1LOG - chains A and D of the 4 polymer chains in the assembly; structure by X-ray diffraction, 2.10 A resolution.

Chain A:
Protein: Legume isolectin I (alpha chain)
Source organism: Lathyrus ochrus
UniProt: P04122 (LECB_LATOC); numbering as in UniProt (aligned over 1-181)
Chain sequence (181 residues; numbered 1 to 181; the number before each row is that of its first residue):
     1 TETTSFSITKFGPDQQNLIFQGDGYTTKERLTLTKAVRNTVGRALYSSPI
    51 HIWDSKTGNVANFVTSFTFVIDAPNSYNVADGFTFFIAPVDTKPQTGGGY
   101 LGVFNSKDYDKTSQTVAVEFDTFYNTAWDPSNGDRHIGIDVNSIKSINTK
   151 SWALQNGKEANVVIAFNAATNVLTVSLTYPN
Disordered / not traced: 181
Construct notes: conflict A153 (Lys in P04122)
UniProt features mapped onto this chain:
  - binding site (Mn(2+)): E119, D121, D129, H136
  - binding site (Ca(2+)): D121, F123, N125, D129
  - natural variant: Q16 (Q16P: In beta-2), S66 (S66A: In beta-2), A168 (A168G: In beta-2)
Ion coordination: Mn2+: E119, D121, D129, H136; Ca2+: D121, F123, N125, D129

Chain D:
Protein: Legume isolectin I (beta chain)
Source organism: Lathyrus ochrus
UniProt: P12306 (LEC1_LATOC); residue numbers follow UniProt; this construct covers 1-52
Chain sequence (52 residues; numbered 1 to 52; the number before each row is that of its first residue):
     1 ETSYTLNEVVPLKEFVPEWVRIGFSATTGAEFAAHEVLSWYFHSELAGTS
    51 SS
Disordered / not traced: 52
Construct notes: conflict Y41 (Phe in P12306)

Interface between chain A and chain D:
Residue-residue contacts (8):
  K10(A) - G48(D)
  G12(A) - S50(D)
  P13(A) - S51(D)
  D14(A) - W19(D)  hydrogen bond (backbone-side chain)
  Q15(A) - W19(D)
  Q15(A) - S50(D)  hydrogen bond
  Q16(A) - W19(D)
  N17(A) - W19(D)
Interface residues without a listed pair, chain A (8 interface residues in all): F11

In short:
Chain A and chain D form an interface of 8 and 4 residues respectively; the contacts include 2 hydrogen bonds.
Polar contacts include D14(A)-W19(D) and Q15(A)-S50(D). UniProt lists 4 Mn2+-binding residues and 4
Ca2+-binding residues on chain A.
Here chain A is Legume isolectin I (alpha chain) and chain D is Legume isolectin I (beta chain), both from
Lathyrus ochrus. Entry 1LOG (X-ray structure of a (alpha-MAN(1-3)BETA-MAN(1-4)glcnac)-lectin complex at 2.1
angstroms resolution) was determined by X-ray diffraction.
